4WFF - chains A and B of the 6 polymer chains in the assembly; structure by X-ray diffraction, 2.50 A resolution.

Chain A (and B):
Protein: Potassium channel subfamily K member 4
Source organism: Homo sapiens
Notes: chain B of this document is another copy of the same molecule, construct and numbering; everything in this record applies to it too
Reference sequence: Q9NYG8 (KCNK4_HUMAN), isoform Q9NYG8-2; numbering as in UniProt (aligned over 1-290)
Amino-acid sequence (299 residues; row label = number of the first residue in the row):
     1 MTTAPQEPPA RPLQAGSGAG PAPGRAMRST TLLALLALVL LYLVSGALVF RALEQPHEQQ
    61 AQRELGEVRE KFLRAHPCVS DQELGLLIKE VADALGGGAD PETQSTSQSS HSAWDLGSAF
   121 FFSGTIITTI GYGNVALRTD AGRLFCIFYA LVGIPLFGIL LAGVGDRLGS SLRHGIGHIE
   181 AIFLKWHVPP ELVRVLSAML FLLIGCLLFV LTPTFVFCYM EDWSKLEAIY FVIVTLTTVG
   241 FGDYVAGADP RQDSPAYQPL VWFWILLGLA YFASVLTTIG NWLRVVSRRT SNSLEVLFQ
Disordered / not traced: 1-27, 104-109, 287-299 (chain B: 1-27, 106-109, 285-299)
Sequence notes: engineered mutation Gln-104 (Asn in Q9NYG8), Gln-108 (Asn in Q9NYG8); expression tag (291-299)
Metal / ion sites: Ca2+ site 1: Gly-98, Asp-100 (shared with Glu-58(B) of chain B); Ca2+ site 2: Ser-112, Asp-115, Ser-118, Asp-249; K+ site 1: Thr-129, Thr-238 (shared with Thr-129(B), Thr-238(B) of chain B); K+ site 2: Thr-129, Ile-130, Thr-238, Val-239 (shared with Thr-129(B), Ile-130(B), Thr-238(B), Val-239(B) of chain B); K+ site 3: Ile-130, Gly-131, Val-239, Gly-240 (shared with Ile-130(B), Gly-131(B), Val-239(B), Gly-240(B) of chain B); K+ site 4: Gly-131, Tyr-132, Gly-240, Phe-241 (shared with Gly-131(B), Tyr-132(B), Gly-240(B), Phe-241(B) of chain B)
Curated features (UniProtKB/Swiss-Prot):
  - binding site (K(+)): Thr-103, Thr-212, Phe-215
Reported in the primary citation:
  - conformationally variable residues (helix shift): Gly-268

How chain A and chain B interact:
Pairs across the interface (181; chain A residue first):
  Ser-29(A) / Arg-167(B)  hydrogen bond
  Leu-32(A) / Gly-163(B)
  Leu-35(A) / Ile-159(B)  hydrophobic
  Leu-36(A) / Leu-160(B)
  Val-39(A) / Leu-156(B)  hydrophobic
  Val-39(A) / Leu-160(B)  hydrophobic
  Tyr-42(A) / Phe-148(B)
  Tyr-42(A) / Tyr-149(B)  hydrogen bond (backbone-side chain)
  Tyr-42(A) / Val-152(B)
  Tyr-42(A) / Gly-153(B)  hydrogen bond (side chain-backbone)
  Leu-43(A) / Phe-120(B)  hydrophobic
  Leu-43(A) / Ser-123(B)
  Leu-43(A) / Gly-124(B)
  Leu-43(A) / Ile-127(B)  hydrophobic
  Leu-43(A) / Tyr-149(B)
  Leu-43(A) / Trp-262(B)  hydrophobic
  Val-44(A) / Phe-120(B)  hydrophobic
  Gly-46(A) / Ser-123(B)
  Gly-46(A) / Tyr-149(B)
  Ala-47(A) / Leu-116(B)
  Ala-47(A) / Ala-119(B)
  Ala-47(A) / Phe-120(B)
  Ala-47(A) / Ser-123(B)  hydrogen bond (backbone-side chain)
  Leu-48(A) / Leu-116(B)  hydrophobic
  Val-49(A) / Phe-145(B)  hydrophobic
  Phe-50(A) / Trp-114(B)  hydrophobic
  Phe-50(A) / Phe-122(B)  hydrophobic
  Phe-50(A) / Ser-123(B)
  Phe-50(A) / Ile-126(B)  hydrophobic
  Phe-50(A) / Leu-137(B)  hydrophobic
  Phe-50(A) / Gly-142(B)
  Phe-50(A) / Phe-145(B)  hydrophobic
  Arg-51(A) / Trp-114(B)
  Arg-51(A) / Leu-116(B)
  Leu-53(A) / Thr-139(B)
  Leu-53(A) / Ala-141(B)  hydrophobic
  Glu-54(A) / Trp-114(B)
  Glu-54(A) / Leu-137(B)
  Glu-54(A) / Arg-138(B)  hydrogen bond (side chain-backbone)
  Glu-54(A) / Thr-139(B)  hydrogen bond
  Glu-54(A) / Gly-142(B)
  Gln-55(A) / Ser-112(B)  hydrogen bond
  His-57(A) / Arg-138(B)
  Glu-58(A) / Ser-112(B)  hydrogen bond
  Glu-58(A) / Ala-113(B)  hydrogen bond (side chain-backbone)
  Glu-58(A) / Trp-114(B)  hydrogen bond (side chain-backbone)
  Gln-59(A) / Ser-105(B)
  Gln-60(A) / Arg-138(B)
  Ala-61(A) / Ala-94(B)
  Ala-61(A) / Gly-97(B)
  Ala-61(A) / Ala-99(B)
  Gln-62(A) / Ala-99(B)
  Gln-62(A) / Asp-100(B)  hydrogen bond (side chain-backbone)
  Gln-62(A) / Thr-103(B)
  Gln-62(A) / Ser-105(B)
  Leu-65(A) / Val-91(B)  hydrophobic
  Val-68(A) / Leu-87(B)  hydrophobic
  Val-68(A) / Glu-90(B)
  Arg-69(A) / Gln-104(B)
  Phe-72(A) / Leu-87(B)  hydrophobic
  His-76(A) / Cys-78(B)  hydrogen bond (side chain-backbone)
  His-76(A) / Val-79(B)
  His-76(A) / Glu-83(B)
  Cys-78(A) / His-76(B)  hydrogen bond (backbone-side chain)
  Cys-78(A) / Cys-78(B)  disulfide
  Val-79(A) / Phe-72(B)  hydrophobic
  Val-79(A) / His-76(B)
  Asp-81(A) / Gln-104(B)  hydrogen bond
  Glu-83(A) / His-76(B)
  Leu-84(A) / Leu-87(B)  hydrophobic
  Leu-87(A) / Val-68(B)  hydrophobic
  Leu-87(A) / Phe-72(B)  hydrophobic
  Leu-87(A) / Leu-84(B)  hydrophobic
  Leu-87(A) / Leu-87(B)  hydrophobic
  Ile-88(A) / Val-91(B)  hydrophobic
  Lys-89(A) / Glu-102(B)  salt bridge
  Glu-90(A) / Val-68(B)
  Ala-92(A) / Leu-95(B)  hydrophobic
  Ala-92(A) / Pro-101(B)  hydrophobic
  Ala-94(A) / Ala-61(B)
  Leu-95(A) / Ala-92(B)  hydrophobic
  Leu-95(A) / Leu-95(B)  hydrophobic
  Gly-97(A) / His-57(B)
  Gly-97(A) / Glu-58(B)
  Gly-97(A) / Ala-61(B)
  Gly-98(A) / Glu-58(B)
  Ala-99(A) / Ala-61(B)
  Ala-99(A) / Gln-62(B)
  Ala-99(A) / Leu-65(B)  hydrophobic
  Asp-100(A) / Gln-62(B)  hydrogen bond (backbone-side chain)
  Asp-100(A) / Leu-65(B)
  Pro-101(A) / Ala-92(B)  hydrophobic
  Glu-102(A) / Arg-69(B)  salt bridge
  Ser-112(A) / Gln-55(B)  hydrogen bond
  Ser-112(A) / Glu-58(B)  hydrogen bond
  Ala-113(A) / Glu-58(B)  hydrogen bond (backbone-side chain)
  Trp-114(A) / Phe-50(B)  hydrophobic
  Trp-114(A) / Arg-51(B)
  Trp-114(A) / Glu-54(B)
  Trp-114(A) / Gln-55(B)
  Trp-114(A) / Glu-58(B)
  Asp-115(A) / Gln-55(B)
  Leu-116(A) / Ala-47(B)
  Leu-116(A) / Arg-51(B)
  Ala-119(A) / Ala-47(B)
  Phe-120(A) / Leu-43(B)  hydrophobic
  Phe-120(A) / Ala-47(B)
  Phe-122(A) / Phe-50(B)  hydrophobic
  Phe-122(A) / Phe-241(B)  hydrophobic
  Ser-123(A) / Leu-43(B)
  Ser-123(A) / Gly-46(B)
  Ser-123(A) / Ala-47(B)
  Ser-123(A) / Phe-50(B)
  Gly-124(A) / Leu-43(B)
  Ile-126(A) / Phe-50(B)  hydrophobic
  Ile-126(A) / Phe-241(B)  hydrophobic
  Ile-127(A) / Leu-43(B)  hydrophobic
  Thr-129(A) / Thr-237(B)
  Thr-129(A) / Thr-238(B)
  Thr-129(A) / Val-239(B)
  Ile-130(A) / Val-239(B)
  Gly-131(A) / Val-239(B)
  Gly-131(A) / Gly-240(B)
  Gly-131(A) / Phe-241(B)
  Tyr-132(A) / Phe-241(B)
  Gly-133(A) / Phe-241(B)
  Leu-137(A) / Phe-50(B)  hydrophobic
  Leu-137(A) / Glu-54(B)
  Leu-137(A) / Tyr-230(B)
  Arg-138(A) / Glu-54(B)  hydrogen bond (backbone-side chain)
  Arg-138(A) / His-57(B)
  Thr-139(A) / Leu-53(B)
  Thr-139(A) / Glu-54(B)  hydrogen bond
  Asp-140(A) / Leu-226(B)
  Ala-141(A) / Leu-53(B)  hydrophobic
  Gly-142(A) / Phe-50(B)
  Gly-142(A) / Glu-54(B)
  Arg-143(A) / Leu-226(B)
  Arg-143(A) / Tyr-230(B)
  Arg-143(A) / Tyr-244(B)  hydrogen bond
  Phe-145(A) / Val-49(B)  hydrophobic
  Phe-145(A) / Phe-50(B)  hydrophobic
  Cys-146(A) / Phe-241(B)  hydrophobic
  Ile-147(A) / Ile-233(B)  hydrophobic
  Phe-148(A) / Tyr-42(B)
  Tyr-149(A) / Tyr-42(B)  hydrogen bond (side chain-backbone)
  Tyr-149(A) / Leu-43(B)
  Tyr-149(A) / Gly-46(B)
  Val-152(A) / Tyr-42(B)
  Gly-153(A) / Tyr-42(B)  hydrogen bond (backbone-side chain)
  Ile-154(A) / Thr-237(B)
  Leu-156(A) / Leu-38(B)  hydrophobic
  Leu-156(A) / Val-39(B)  hydrophobic
  Ile-159(A) / Leu-35(B)  hydrophobic
  Leu-160(A) / Leu-35(B)
  Leu-160(A) / Leu-36(B)  hydrophobic
  Gly-163(A) / Leu-32(B)
  Val-164(A) / Leu-32(B)
  Arg-167(A) / Ser-29(B)  hydrogen bond
  Leu-226(A) / Asp-140(B)
  Leu-226(A) / Arg-143(B)
  Ile-229(A) / Ile-147(B)  hydrophobic
  Tyr-230(A) / Leu-137(B)
  Tyr-230(A) / Arg-143(B)
  Ile-233(A) / Ile-147(B)  hydrophobic
  Thr-237(A) / Thr-129(B)
  Thr-237(A) / Ile-154(B)
  Thr-238(A) / Thr-129(B)
  Val-239(A) / Thr-129(B)
  Val-239(A) / Ile-130(B)
  Val-239(A) / Gly-131(B)
  Gly-240(A) / Gly-131(B)
  Phe-241(A) / Phe-122(B)  hydrophobic
  Phe-241(A) / Gly-131(B)
  Phe-241(A) / Tyr-132(B)
  Phe-241(A) / Gly-133(B)
  Phe-241(A) / Cys-146(B)  hydrophobic
  Tyr-244(A) / Arg-143(B)  hydrogen bond
  Gly-280(A) / Ile-159(B)
  Leu-283(A) / Pro-155(B)  hydrophobic
  Leu-283(A) / Ile-159(B)  hydrophobic
Other interface residues (no listed pair), chain A (111 interface residues in all): Leu-38, Leu-40, Glu-64, Pro-77, Val-91, His-111, Thr-125, Ala-136, Leu-144, Leu-151, Asp-243, Leu-266, Phe-272, Leu-276, Arg-284
Other interface residues (no listed pair), chain B (108 interface residues in all): Leu-40, Val-44, Leu-48, Pro-77, Ile-88, Lys-89, Gly-98, Asp-115, Thr-125, Ala-136, Leu-144, Leu-151, Val-164, Glu-227, Ile-229, Asp-243, Leu-266, Phe-272
Cross-chain cystine bridges: Cys-78(A)/Cys-78(B)

Summary:
The interface between chain A and chain B involves 111 residues on one side and 108 on the other, with 1
disulfide bond, 25 hydrogen bonds and 2 salt bridges. Polar contacts include Lys-89(A)/Glu-102(B),
Glu-102(A)/Arg-69(B) and Ser-29(A)/Arg-167(B). UniProt lists 3 K+-binding residues on chain A. From the paper:
conformational variability at Gly-268(A).
Both chains are Potassium channel subfamily K member 4 (Homo sapiens). Entry 4WFF (Human TRAAK K+ channel in a
K+ bound nonconductive conformation) was determined by X-ray diffraction together with 4WFE, 4WFG and 4WFH
from the same study.
